PDB entry 5KD7 | X-ray diffraction, 2.35 A resolution | chains A and P of the 3 polymer chains in the assembly

== Chain A ==
Molecule: H-2 class I histocompatibility antigen, D-D alpha chain
Source organism: Mus musculus
UniProt: P01900 (HA12_MOUSE); residues 2-276 here correspond to UniProt positions 26-300 (UniProt number = residue number + 24)
Amino-acid sequence (275 residues; each row starts with the number of its first residue):
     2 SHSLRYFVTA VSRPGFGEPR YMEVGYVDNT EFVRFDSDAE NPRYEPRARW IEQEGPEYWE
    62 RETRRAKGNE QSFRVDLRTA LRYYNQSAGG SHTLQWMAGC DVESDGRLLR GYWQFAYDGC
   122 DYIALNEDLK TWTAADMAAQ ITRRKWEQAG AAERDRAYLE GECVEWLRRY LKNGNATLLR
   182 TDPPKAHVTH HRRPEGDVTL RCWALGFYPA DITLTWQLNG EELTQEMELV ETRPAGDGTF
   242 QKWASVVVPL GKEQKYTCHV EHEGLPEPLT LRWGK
Disordered / not traced: 275-276
Cystine bridges: Cys-101/Cys-164, Cys-203/Cys-259
UniProt features mapped onto this chain:
  - region: Gly-275, Lys-276 (Connecting peptide)
  - glycosylation (N-linked (GlcNAc...) asparagine): Asn-86, Asn-176

== Chain P ==
Molecule: Peptide (PV9) of HIV gp120 MN isolate (IGPGRAFYV)
Source organism: Human immunodeficiency virus type 1 group M subtype B (isolate MN)
Amino-acid sequence (9 residues; each row starts with the number of its first residue):
     1 IGPGRAFYV

== How chain A and chain P interact ==
Pairs across the interface (41):
  Tyr-7(A) with Ile-1(P), hydrogen bond (side chain-backbone); Gly-2(P), hydrogen bond (side chain-backbone); Pro-3(P)
  Tyr-59(A) with Ile-1(P), hydrophobic
  Arg-62(A) with Ile-1(P)
  Glu-63(A) with Ile-1(P); Gly-2(P), hydrogen bond (side chain-backbone)
  Arg-66(A) with Gly-2(P), hydrogen bond (side chain-backbone); Pro-3(P), hydrogen bond (side chain-backbone)
  Asn-70(A) with Pro-3(P), hydrogen bond (side chain-backbone); Gly-4(P); Arg-5(P), hydrogen bond (side chain-backbone)
  Ser-73(A) with Arg-5(P)
  Phe-74(A) with Arg-5(P)
  Val-76(A) with Tyr-8(P), hydrophobic
  Asp-77(A) with Arg-5(P), salt bridge; Tyr-8(P); Val-9(P), hydrogen bond (side chain-backbone)
  Thr-80(A) with Val-9(P)
  Tyr-84(A) with Val-9(P), hydrogen bond (side chain-backbone)
  Trp-97(A) with Pro-3(P), hydrophobic; Arg-5(P)
  Ala-99(A) with Pro-3(P), hydrophobic
  Trp-114(A) with Pro-3(P), hydrophobic; Gly-4(P)
  Phe-116(A) with Arg-5(P)
  Thr-143(A) with Val-9(P), hydrogen bond (side chain-backbone)
  Lys-146(A) with Val-9(P)
  Trp-147(A) with Phe-7(P); Tyr-8(P), hydrogen bond (side chain-backbone)
  Ala-150(A) with Phe-7(P)
  Ala-152(A) with Phe-7(P), hydrophobic
  Arg-155(A) with Ala-6(P); Phe-7(P)
  Asp-156(A) with Phe-7(P)
  Tyr-159(A) with Ile-1(P), hydrogen bond (side chain-backbone); Gly-2(P); Pro-3(P)
  Glu-163(A) with Ile-1(P)
  Trp-167(A) with Ile-1(P)
  Tyr-171(A) with Ile-1(P), hydrogen bond (side chain-backbone)
Also at the interface, not in a pair above, chain A (30 interface residues in all): Leu-5, Tyr-123, Gly-151

== Overview ==
30 residues of chain A and 9 residues of chain P are in contact, with 13 hydrogen bonds and 1 salt bridge.
Polar pairs include Asp-77(A)/Arg-5(P), Tyr-7(A)/Ile-1(P) and Tyr-7(A)/Gly-2(P).
Here chain A is H-2 class I histocompatibility antigen, D-D alpha chain (Mus musculus) and chain P is Peptide
(PV9) of HIV gp120 MN isolate (IGPGRAFYV) (Human immunodeficiency virus type 1 group M subtype B (isolate
MN)). Entry 5KD7 (Crystal Structure of Murine MHC-I H-2Dd in complex with Murine Beta2-Microglobulin and a
Variant of Peptide ...) was determined by X-ray diffraction together with 5KD4 and 5T7G from the same study.
